Entry 5FKV (electron microscopy, 8.04 A resolution (very low resolution: no residue pairs are listed; an interface is given only as per-side residue counts)); this record covers chains A and B of the 7 polymer chains in the assembly.

[Chain A]
Molecule: DNA polymerase III subunit alpha
Source organism: Escherichia coli K-12
Notes: EC 2.7.7.7
UniProtKB: P10443 (DPO3A_ECOLI); residue numbers follow UniProt; this construct covers 1-1160
Sequence (1160 residues; numbered 1 to 1160; the number before each row is that of its first residue):
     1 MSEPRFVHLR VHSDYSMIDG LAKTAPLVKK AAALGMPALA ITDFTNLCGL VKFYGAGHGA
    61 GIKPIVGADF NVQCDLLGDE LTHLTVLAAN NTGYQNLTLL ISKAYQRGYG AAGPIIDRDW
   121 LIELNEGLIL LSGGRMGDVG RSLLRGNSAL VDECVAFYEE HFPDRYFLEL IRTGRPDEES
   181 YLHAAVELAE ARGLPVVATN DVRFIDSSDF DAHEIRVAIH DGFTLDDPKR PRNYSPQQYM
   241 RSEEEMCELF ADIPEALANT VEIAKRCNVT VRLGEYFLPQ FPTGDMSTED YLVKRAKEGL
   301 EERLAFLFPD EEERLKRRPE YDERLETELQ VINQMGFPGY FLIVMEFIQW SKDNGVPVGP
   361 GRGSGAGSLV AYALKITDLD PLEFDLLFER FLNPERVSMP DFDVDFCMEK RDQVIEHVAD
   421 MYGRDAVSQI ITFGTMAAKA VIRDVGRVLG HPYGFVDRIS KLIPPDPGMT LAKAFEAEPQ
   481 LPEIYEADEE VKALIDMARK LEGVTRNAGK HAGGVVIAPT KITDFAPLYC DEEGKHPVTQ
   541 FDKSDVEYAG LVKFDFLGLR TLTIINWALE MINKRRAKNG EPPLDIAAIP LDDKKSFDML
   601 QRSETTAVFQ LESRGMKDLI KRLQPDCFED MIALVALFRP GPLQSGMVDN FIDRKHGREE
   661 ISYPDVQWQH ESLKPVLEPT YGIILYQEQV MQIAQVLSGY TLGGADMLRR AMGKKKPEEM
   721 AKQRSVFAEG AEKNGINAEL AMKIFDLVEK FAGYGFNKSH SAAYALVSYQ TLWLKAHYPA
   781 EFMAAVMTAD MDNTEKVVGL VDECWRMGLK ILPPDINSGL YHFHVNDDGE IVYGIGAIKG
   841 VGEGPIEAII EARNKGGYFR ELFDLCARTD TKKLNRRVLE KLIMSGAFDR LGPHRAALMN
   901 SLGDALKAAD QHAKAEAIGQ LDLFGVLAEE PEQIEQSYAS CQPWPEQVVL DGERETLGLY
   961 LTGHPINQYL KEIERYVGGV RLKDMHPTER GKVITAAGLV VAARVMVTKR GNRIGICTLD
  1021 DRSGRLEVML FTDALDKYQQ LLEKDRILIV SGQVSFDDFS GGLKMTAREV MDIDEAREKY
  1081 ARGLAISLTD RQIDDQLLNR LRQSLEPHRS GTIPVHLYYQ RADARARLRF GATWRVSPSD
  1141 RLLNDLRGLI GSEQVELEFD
Unresolved in the structure: 928-942
Differences from the reference sequence: engineered mutation Leu921 (Ala in P10443), Leu923 (Met in P10443)
Swiss-Prot annotation at these positions:
  - mutagenesis: Gln920 to Phe924 (Loss of interaction with beta sliding clamp (dnaN))
What the authors report for this chain:
  - binding site for Primer-template duplex DNA: Gly842 to Gly856, Arg877
  - binding site for Primer-template duplex DNA: Lys872, Asn875 to Gly886

[Chain B]
Molecule: DNA polymerase III beta
Source organism: Escherichia coli K-12
Notes: EC 2.7.7.7
UniProtKB: P0A988 (DPO3B_ECOLI); residue numbers follow UniProt; this construct covers 1-366
Sequence (366 residues; row label = number of the first residue in the row):
     1 MKFTVEREHL LKPLQQVSGP LGGRPTLPIL GNLLLQVADG TLSLTGTDLE MEMVARVALV
    61 QPHEPGATTV PARKFFDICR GLPEGAEIAV QLEGERMLVR SGRSRFSLST LPAADFPNLD
   121 DWQSEVEFTL PQATMKRLIE ATQFSMAHQD VRYYLNGMLF ETEGEELRTV ATDGHRLAVC
   181 SMPIGQSLPS HSVIVPRKGV IELMRMLDGG DNPLRVQIGS NNIRAHVGDF IFTSKLVDGR
   241 FPDYRRVLPK NPDKHLEAGC DLLKQAFARA AILSNEKFRG VRLYVSENQL KITANNPEQE
   301 EAEEILDVTY SGAEMEIGFN VSYVLDVLNA LKCENVRMML TDSVSSVQIE DAASQSAAYV
   361 VMPMRL
Swiss-Prot annotation at these positions:
  - binding site (DNA): Arg24, Arg73, Gln149, Tyr153, Tyr154
  - mutagenesis: Arg24 (R24A: Mild defect in DNA replication, impaired loading of clamp on DNA, polymerase speed is wild-type. More severe replication defect and very poor clamp loading; when associated with A-149), Gly66 (G66E: In dnaN159; a temperature- and UV-sensitive mutation, displays altered DNA polymerase usage, chronically induced SOS response; when associated with A-174), Ala133 (A133T: Reduction of synthesis of beta*, probably due to mutation of its promoter), Met135 (M135L: 3-fold reduction of synthesis of beta*, probably due to loss of its start codon), Met146 (M146L: No effect on synthesis of beta*), Gln149 (Q149A: Mild defect in DNA replication, impaired loading of clamp on DNA, polymerase speed is wild-type. More severe replication defect and very poor clamp loading; when associated with A-24), Tyr153 to Tyr154 (Very poor loading of clamp on DNA, polymerase speed is wild-type), Gly174 (G174A: In dnaN159; a temperature- and UV-sensitive mutation, displays altered DNA polymerase usage, chronically induced SOS response; when associated with A-66), Gln265 to Leu366 (In dnaN806; temperature sensitive), Ile272 to Leu273 (Monomeric in solution, binds very tightly to subunit delta (holA). The monomer binds tightly to linear and circular DNA. Cannot bind both Pol III and IV simultaneously)

[How chain A and chain B interact]
At this resolution (8 A) residue pairs are not listed: 7 residues of chain A and 11 of chain B lie at the interface.
The authors on this interface:
  - interface residues, chain A: Ala1003(A), Lys1009(A), Arg1010(A), Leu1035(A)
  - interface residues, chain B: Asn275(B)

[Overview]
7 residues of chain A and 11 residues of chain B are in contact. From UniProt: 3 mutagenesis sites on chain A;
5 DNA-binding residues and 13 mutagenesis sites on chain B. The paper reports a binding site for
Primer-template duplex DNA at Gly842(A), Arg877(A) and Lys872(A) among others; interface residues Ala1003(A),
Lys1009(A) and Asn275(B) among others.
Chain A is DNA polymerase III subunit alpha and chain B is DNA polymerase III beta, both from Escherichia coli
K-12; the structure, cryo-EM structure of the E. coli replicative DNA polymerase complex bound to DNA (DNA
polymerase III ..., was determined by electron microscopy, deposited together with 5FKU and 5FKW.
